PDB entry 2HL1 | X-ray diffraction, 2.25 A resolution | chains A and B

# Chain A (and B)
Name: Threonyl-tRNA synthetase
Organism: Pyrococcus abyssi
Notes: EC 6.1.1.3; fragment: editing domain (residues 1-147); chain B of this document is another copy of the same molecule, construct and numbering; everything in this record applies to it too
UniProt: Q9UZ14 (SYT_PYRAB); residues 1-147 here = UniProt positions 1-147
Chain sequence (147 residues; each row starts with the number of its first residue):
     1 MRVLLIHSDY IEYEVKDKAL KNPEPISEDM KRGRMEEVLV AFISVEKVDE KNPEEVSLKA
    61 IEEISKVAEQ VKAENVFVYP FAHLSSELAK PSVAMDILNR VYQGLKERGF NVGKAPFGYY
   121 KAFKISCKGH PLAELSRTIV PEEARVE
Unresolved in the structure: 144-147 (chain B: fully traced)
Small-molecule neighbours: serine-3'-aminoadenosine (A3S): Ala-19, Leu-20, Ile-43, Ser-44, Val-45, Tyr-79, Pro-80, Phe-81, Ala-82, His-83, Leu-88, Ala-89, Ala-94, Pro-116, Phe-117, Gly-118, Tyr-119, Tyr-120, Lys-121
From the paper describing this entry:
  - binding site for serine-3'-aminoadenosine: Glu-134
  - mutagenesis - K121A: abolished expression
  - mutagenesis - K121S: abolished catalytic activity on Ser-tRNAThr
  - mutagenesis - K121M: unchanged catalytic activity on Ser-tRNAThr
  - mutagenesis - H83A: decreased catalytic activity
  - mutagenesis - Y120A, E134A: unchanged catalytic activity
  - mutagenesis - K121M: abolished binding to L-ser
  - mutagenesis - K121M: abolished binding to L-cys
  - mutagenesis - K121M: unchanged binding to D-enantiomer
  - catalytic residues: Ala-82, His-83 (proposed by the authors, not directly observed)

# Interface between chain A and chain B
Residue-residue contacts (50):
  Leu-4(A) / Phe-81(B)  hydrophobic
  Leu-4(A) / His-83(B)
  Lys-16(A) / Lys-128(B)
  Lys-16(A) / Gly-129(B)
  Asp-17(A) / Pro-131(B)
  Phe-81(A) / Leu-4(B)  hydrophobic
  Phe-81(A) / Glu-134(B)
  His-83(A) / Arg-2(B)  hydrogen bond (backbone-side chain)
  His-83(A) / Leu-4(B)
  His-83(A) / Glu-134(B)  hydrogen bond (side chain-backbone)
  His-83(A) / Leu-135(B)
  His-83(A) / Ser-136(B)  hydrogen bond
  Leu-84(A) / Arg-2(B)
  Ser-85(A) / Arg-2(B)
  Ser-86(A) / Arg-2(B)  hydrogen bond
  Tyr-120(A) / Gly-129(B)
  Tyr-120(A) / Pro-131(B)
  Lys-121(A) / Gly-129(B)
  Lys-121(A) / Glu-134(B)
  Ala-122(A) / Cys-127(B)
  Ala-122(A) / Lys-128(B)
  Ala-122(A) / Gly-129(B)
  Phe-123(A) / Ile-125(B)
  Phe-123(A) / Ser-126(B)
  Phe-123(A) / Cys-127(B)  hydrogen bond (backbone-backbone)
  Phe-123(A) / Glu-134(B)
  Lys-124(A) / Asp-9(B)  salt bridge
  Lys-124(A) / Ile-125(B)
  Lys-124(A) / Ser-126(B)  hydrogen bond
  Ile-125(A) / Phe-123(B)
  Ile-125(A) / Lys-124(B)
  Ile-125(A) / Ile-125(B)  hydrogen bond (backbone-backbone)
  Ser-126(A) / Phe-123(B)
  Ser-126(A) / Lys-124(B)
  Cys-127(A) / Ala-122(B)
  Cys-127(A) / Phe-123(B)  hydrogen bond (backbone-backbone)
  Lys-128(A) / Lys-16(B)
  Lys-128(A) / Ala-122(B)
  Gly-129(A) / Lys-16(B)
  Gly-129(A) / Tyr-120(B)
  Gly-129(A) / Lys-121(B)
  Gly-129(A) / Ala-122(B)
  Pro-131(A) / Tyr-120(B)  hydrophobic
  Glu-134(A) / Phe-81(B)
  Glu-134(A) / His-83(B)  hydrogen bond (backbone-side chain)
  Glu-134(A) / Lys-121(B)
  Glu-134(A) / Phe-123(B)
  Leu-135(A) / His-83(B)
  Ser-136(A) / His-83(B)
  Thr-138(A) / Ser-86(B)
Also at the interface, not in a pair above, chain A (26 interface residues in all): Ile-6, Tyr-10, His-130
Also at the interface, not in a pair above, chain B (26 interface residues in all): Ile-6, Tyr-10, Leu-84, His-130, Thr-138

# Overview
The chain A/chain B interface involves 26 residues from each chain; the contacts include 9 hydrogen bonds and
1 salt bridge. Polar contacts include Lys-124(A)/Asp-9(B), His-83(A)/Arg-2(B) and His-83(A)/Glu-134(B).
Ligands of chain A: serine-3'-aminoadenosine. The paper reports catalytic residues Ala-82(A) and His-83(A);
K121A of chain A abolishes expression; 6 substitutions were tested in all.
Both chains are Threonyl-tRNA synthetase (Pyrococcus abyssi). Entry 2HL1 (Crystal structure of the editing
domain of threonyl-tRNA synthetase from Pyrococcus abyssi in complex with seryl-3'-aminoadenosine) was
determined by X-ray diffraction, deposited together with 2HKZ, 2HL0 and 2HL2.
